8F2R - chains G and I of the 10 polymer chains in the assembly; structure by electron microscopy, 3.12 A resolution.

Chain G:
Molecule: COMM domain-containing protein 7
Organism: Homo sapiens
UniProt: Q86VX2 (COMD7_HUMAN); residue numbers follow UniProt; this construct covers 1-200
Chain sequence (200 residues; numbered 1 to 200; the number before each row is that of its first residue):
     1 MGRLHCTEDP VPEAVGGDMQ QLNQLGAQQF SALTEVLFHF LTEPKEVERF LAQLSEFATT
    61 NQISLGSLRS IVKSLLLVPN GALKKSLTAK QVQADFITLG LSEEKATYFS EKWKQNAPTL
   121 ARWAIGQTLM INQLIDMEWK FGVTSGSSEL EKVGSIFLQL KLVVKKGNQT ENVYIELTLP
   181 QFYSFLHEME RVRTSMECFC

Chain I:
Molecule: COMM domain-containing protein 9
Organism: Homo sapiens
UniProt: Q9P000 (COMD9_HUMAN); residues 1-198 here = UniProt positions 1-198
Chain sequence (198 residues; row label = number of the first residue in the row):
     1 MAALTAEHFA ALQSLLKASS KDVVRQLCQE SFSSSALGLK KLLDVTCSSL SVTQEEAEEL
    61 LQALHRLTRL VAFRDLSSAE AILALFPENF HQNLKNLLTK IILEHVSTWR TEAQANQISL
   121 PRLVDLDWRV DIKTSSDSIS RMAVPTCLLQ MKIQEDPSLC GDKPSISAVT VELSKETLDT
   181 MLDGLGRIRD QLSAVASK
Curated features (UniProtKB/Swiss-Prot):
  - modified residue: Ala2 (N-acetylalanine)

Interface between chain G and chain I:
Residue-residue contacts (65; chain G residue first):
  Ile125(G) with Ile139(I), hydrophobic
  Thr128(G) with Ser138(I)
  Met130(G) with Lys133(I); Thr146(I); Glu172(I)
  Ile131(G) with Glu172(I), hydrogen bond (backbone-side chain)
  Asn132(G) with Thr170(I), hydrogen bond; Val171(I); Glu172(I), hydrogen bond (backbone-backbone)
  Gln133(G) with Glu172(I)
  Leu134(G) with Val171(I), hydrophobic; Glu172(I), hydrogen bond (backbone-backbone); Thr177(I)
  Met137(G) with Met181(I), hydrophobic
  Trp139(G) with Ile188(I), hydrophobic
  Ser147(G) with Phe73(I); Gln117(I)
  Ser148(G) with Phe73(I)
  Glu149(G) with Ala72(I); Phe73(I), hydrogen bond (backbone-backbone); Ala113(I); Gln117(I)
  Leu150(G) with Ala72(I); Phe73(I); Arg110(I); Ala113(I), hydrophobic; Gln114(I)
  Glu151(G) with Phe73(I), hydrogen bond (backbone-backbone)
  Lys152(G) with Arg110(I)
  Ser155(G) with Gln117(I)
  Gln159(G) with Leu120(I)
  Val173(G) with Ile153(I), hydrophobic
  Tyr174(G) with Pro121(I)
  Ile175(G) with Pro121(I); Leu123(I), hydrophobic; Ile153(I), hydrophobic
  Glu176(G) with Ser119(I), hydrogen bond; Pro121(I), hydrogen bond (backbone-backbone); Arg122(I); Leu123(I), hydrogen bond (backbone-backbone)
  Leu177(G) with Leu123(I), hydrophobic
  Leu179(G) with Leu192(I), hydrophobic
  Gln181(G) with Leu123(I), hydrogen bond (side chain-backbone)
  Phe182(G) with Leu185(I), hydrophobic; Ile188(I), hydrophobic; Arg189(I)
  Tyr183(G) with Leu192(I)
  Phe185(G) with Leu126(I), hydrophobic; Leu185(I), hydrophobic
  Leu186(G) with Arg189(I)
  Glu188(G) with Trp128(I), hydrogen bond
  Met189(G) with Leu178(I), hydrophobic; Met181(I), hydrophobic
  Val192(G) with Trp128(I), hydrophobic; Val130(I), hydrophobic; Cys147(I), hydrophobic; Leu178(I), hydrophobic
  Arg193(G) with Leu182(I)
  Met196(G) with Pro145(I), hydrophobic; Thr146(I); Lys175(I); Leu178(I), hydrophobic
  Glu197(G) with Lys175(I)
  Cys200(G) with Pro145(I), hydrophobic; Lys175(I), hydrogen bond
Other interface residues (no listed pair), chain G (43 interface residues in all): Lys84, Phe141, Thr144, Leu158, Leu162, Arg191, Ser195, Phe199
Other interface residues (no listed pair), chain I (42 interface residues in all): Asn116, Ile132, Met142, Met151, Val169, Leu173, Asp179, Gly184, Arg187

In short:
The interface between chain G and chain I involves 43 residues on one side and 42 on the other, with 12
hydrogen bonds. Polar pairs include Ile131(G)-Glu172(I), Asn132(G)-Thr170(I) and Glu176(G)-Ser119(I).
Chain G is COMM domain-containing protein 7 and chain I is COMM domain-containing protein 9, both from Homo
sapiens; the structure, Human CCC complex, was determined by electron microscopy, deposited together with
8ESD, 8ESE and 8F2U.
